Entry 6X50 (electron microscopy, 3.30 A resolution); this record covers chains I and J of the 9 polymer chains in the assembly.

# Chain I
Name: DNA-directed RNA polymerase subunit beta
Organism: Escherichia coli
Notes: EC 2.7.7.6
UniProtKB: P0A8V4 (RPOB_ECO57); residues 1-1342 here = UniProt positions 1-1342
Amino-acid sequence (1342 residues; numbered 1 to 1342; the number before each row is that of its first residue):
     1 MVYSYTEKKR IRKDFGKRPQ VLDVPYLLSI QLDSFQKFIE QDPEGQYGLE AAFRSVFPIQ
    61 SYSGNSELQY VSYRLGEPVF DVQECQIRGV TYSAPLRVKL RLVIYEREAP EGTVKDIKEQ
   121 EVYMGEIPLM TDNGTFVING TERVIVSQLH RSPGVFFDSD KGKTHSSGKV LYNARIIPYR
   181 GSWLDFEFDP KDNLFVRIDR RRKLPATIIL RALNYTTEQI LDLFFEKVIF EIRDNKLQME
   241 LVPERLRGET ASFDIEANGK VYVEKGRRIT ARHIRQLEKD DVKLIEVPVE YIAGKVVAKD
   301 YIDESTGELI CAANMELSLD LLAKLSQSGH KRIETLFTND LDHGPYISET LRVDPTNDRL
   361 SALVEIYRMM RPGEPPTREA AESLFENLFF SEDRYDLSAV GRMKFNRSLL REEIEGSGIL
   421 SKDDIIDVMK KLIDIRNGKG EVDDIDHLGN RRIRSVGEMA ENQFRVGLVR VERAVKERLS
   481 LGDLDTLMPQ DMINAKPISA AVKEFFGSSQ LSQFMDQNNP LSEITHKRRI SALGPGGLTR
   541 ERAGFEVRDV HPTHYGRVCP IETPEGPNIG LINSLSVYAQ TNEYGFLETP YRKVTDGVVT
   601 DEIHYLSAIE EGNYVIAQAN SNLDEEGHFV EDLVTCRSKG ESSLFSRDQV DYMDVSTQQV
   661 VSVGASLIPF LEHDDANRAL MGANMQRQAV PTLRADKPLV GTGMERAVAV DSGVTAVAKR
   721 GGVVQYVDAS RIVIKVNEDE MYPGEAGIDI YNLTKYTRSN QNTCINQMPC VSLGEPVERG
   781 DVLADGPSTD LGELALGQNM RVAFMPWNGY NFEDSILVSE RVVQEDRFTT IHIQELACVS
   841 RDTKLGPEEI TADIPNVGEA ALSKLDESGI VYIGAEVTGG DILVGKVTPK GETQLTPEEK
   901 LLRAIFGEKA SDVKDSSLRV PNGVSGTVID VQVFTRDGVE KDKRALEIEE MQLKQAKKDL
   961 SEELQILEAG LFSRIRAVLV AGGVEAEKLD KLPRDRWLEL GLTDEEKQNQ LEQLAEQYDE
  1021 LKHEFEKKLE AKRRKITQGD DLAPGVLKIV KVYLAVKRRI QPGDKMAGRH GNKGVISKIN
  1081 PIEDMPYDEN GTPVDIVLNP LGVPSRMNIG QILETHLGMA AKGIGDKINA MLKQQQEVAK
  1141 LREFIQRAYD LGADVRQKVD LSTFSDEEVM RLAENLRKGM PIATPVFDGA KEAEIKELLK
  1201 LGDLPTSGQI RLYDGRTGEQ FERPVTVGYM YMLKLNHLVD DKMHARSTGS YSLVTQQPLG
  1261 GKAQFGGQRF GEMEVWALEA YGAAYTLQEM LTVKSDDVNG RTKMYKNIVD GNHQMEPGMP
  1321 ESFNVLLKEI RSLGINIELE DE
Disordered / not traced: 1, 891-914, 1342
UniProt features mapped onto this chain:
  - modified residue (N6-acetyllysine): Lys-1022, Lys-1200

# Chain J
Name: DNA-directed RNA polymerase subunit beta'
Organism: Escherichia coli
Notes: EC 2.7.7.6
UniProtKB: A0A4S1NBU2 (A0A4S1NBU2_ECOLX); residues 1-1407 here = UniProt positions 1-1407
Amino-acid sequence (1407 residues; numbered 1 to 1407; the number before each row is that of its first residue):
     1 MKDLLKFLKA QTKTEEFDAI KIALASPDMI RSWSFGEVKK PETINYRTFK PERDGLFCAR
    61 IFGPVKDYEC LCGKYKRLKH RGVICEKCGV EVTQTKVRRE RMGHIELASP TAHIWFLKSL
   121 PSRIGLLLDM PLRDIERVLY FESYVVIEGG MTNLERQQIL TEEQYLDALE EFGDEFDAKM
   181 GAEAIQALLK SMDLEQECEQ LREELNETNS ETKRKKLTKR IKLLEAFVQS GNKPEWMILT
   241 VLPVLPPDLR PLVPLDGGRF ATSDLNDLYR RVINRNNRLK RLLDLAAPDI IVRNEKRMLQ
   301 EAVDALLDNG RRGRAITGSN KRPLKSLADM IKGKQGRFRQ NLLGKRVDYS GRSVITVGPY
   361 LRLHQCGLPK KMALELFKPF IYGKLELRGL ATTIKAAKKM VEREEAVVWD ILDEVIREHP
   421 VLLNRAPTLH RLGIQAFEPV LIEGKAIQLH PLVCAAYNAD FDGDQMAVHV PLTLEAQLEA
   481 RALMMSTNNI LSPANGEPII VPSQDVVLGL YYMTRDCVNA KGEGMVLTGP KEAERLYRSG
   541 LASLHARVKV RITEYEKDAN GELVAKTSLK DTTVGRAILW MIVPKGLPYS IVNQALGKKA
   601 ISKMLNTCYR ILGLKPTVIF ADQIMYTGFA YAARSGASVG IDDMVIPEKK HEIISEAEAE
   661 VAEIQEQFQS GLVTAGERYN KVIDIWAAAN DRVSKAMMDN LQTETVINRD GQEEKQVSFN
   721 SIYMMADSGA RGSAAQIRQL AGMRGLMAKP DGSIIETPIT ANFREGLNVL QYFISTHGAR
   781 KGLADTALKT ANSGYLTRRL VDVAQDLVVT EDDCGTHEGI MMTPVIEGGD VKEPLRDRVL
   841 GRVTAEDVLK PGTADILVPR NTLLHEQWCD LLEENSVDAV KVRSVVSCDT DFGVCAHCYG
   901 RDLARGHIIN KGEAIGVIAA QSIGEPGTQL TMRTFHIGGA ASRAAAESSI QVKNKGSIKL
   961 SNVKSVVNSS GKLVITSRNT ELKLIDEFGR TKESYKVPYG AVLAKGDGEQ VAGGETVANW
  1021 DPHTMPVITE VSGFVRFTDM IDGQTITRQT DELTGLSSLV VLDSAERTAG GKDLRPALKI
  1081 VDAQGNDVLI PGTDMPAQYF LPGKAIVQLE DGVQISSGDT LARIPQESGG TKDITGGLPR
  1141 VADLFEARRP KEPAILAEIS GIVSFGKETK GKRRLVITPV DGSDPYEEMI PKWRQLNVFE
  1201 GERVERGDVI SDGPEAPHDI LRLRGVHAVT RYIVNEVQDV YRLQGVKIND KHIEVIVRQM
  1261 LRKATIVNAG SSDFLEGEQV EYSRVKIANR ELEANGKVGA TYSRDLLGIT KASLATESFI
  1321 SAASFQETTR VLTEAAVAGK RDELRGLKEN VIVGRLIPAG TGYAYHQDRM RRRAAGEAPA
  1381 APQVTAEDAS ASLAELLNAG LGGSDNE
Disordered / not traced: 1-15, 934-947, 1127-1134, 1374-1407
Sequence notes: conflict Val-1384 (Met in A0A4S1NBU2)
Metal / ion sites: Zn2+ site 1: Cys-70, Cys-72, Cys-85, Cys-88; Mg2+: Asp-460, Asp-462, Asp-464 (shared with 1 residue of chain R); Zn2+ site 2: Cys-814, Cys-888, Cys-895, Cys-898

# Chain I / chain J interface
Pairs across the interface (380):
  Phe-545(I) with Asp-785(J); Leu-788(J), hydrophobic; Met-932(J), hydrophobic; Arg-933(J)
  Arg-548(I) with Arg-780(J), hydrogen bond (backbone-side chain)
  Asp-549(I) with Pro-750(J); His-777(J); Arg-780(J); Lys-781(J)
  Val-550(I) with Pro-750(J); Phe-773(J), hydrophobic; Thr-776(J); His-777(J); Arg-780(J)
  His-551(I) with Phe-773(J)
  His-554(I) with Phe-773(J)
  Tyr-555(I) with Val-769(J); Phe-773(J)
  Cys-559(I) with Arg-780(J)
  Pro-560(I) with Phe-773(J), hydrophobic; Thr-776(J); Arg-780(J), hydrogen bond (backbone-side chain)
  Ile-561(I) with Tyr-772(J), hydrophobic; Thr-776(J)
  Thr-563(I) with Arg-780(J)
  Gly-566(I) with Ala-787(J)
  Ile-569(I) with Arg-780(J); Ala-787(J), hydrophobic
  Gly-570(I) with Arg-780(J)
  Asn-573(I) with Arg-780(J), hydrogen bond
  Gln-618(I) with Asn-768(J), hydrogen bond; Leu-770(J)
  Ala-619(I) with Val-769(J), hydrophobic
  Asn-620(I) with Asn-768(J)
  Thr-635(I) with Leu-770(J)
  Arg-637(I) with Leu-770(J)
  Ser-642(I) with Thr-757(J); Leu-770(J)
  Thr-657(I) with Val-769(J)
  Val-660(I) with Val-769(J), hydrophobic; Phe-773(J), hydrophobic
  Leu-671(I) with Tyr-772(J)
  Glu-672(I) with Gly-766(J); Leu-767(J), hydrogen bond (backbone-backbone)
  His-673(I) with Phe-763(J); Arg-764(J), hydrogen bond (side chain-backbone); Glu-765(J)
  Asp-674(I) with Phe-763(J); Tyr-772(J)
  Asp-675(I) with Arg-744(J), salt bridge; Phe-763(J); Tyr-772(J), hydrogen bond (backbone-side chain)
  Ala-676(I) with Tyr-772(J); Ala-779(J), hydrophobic
  Asn-677(I) with Ala-779(J); Leu-783(J)
  Ala-679(I) with Tyr-772(J)
  Leu-680(I) with Leu-783(J), hydrophobic
  Phe-804(I) with Ser-638(J), hydrogen bond (backbone-side chain)
  Met-805(I) with Ala-633(J)
  Pro-806(I) with Asp-505(J); Ala-632(J); Ala-633(J); Ala-637(J)
  Trp-807(I) with Ala-633(J), hydrophobic
  Asn-808(I) with Pro-359(J); Phe-629(J); Ala-630(J); Ala-633(J)
  Gly-809(I) with Val-357(J); Pro-359(J); Phe-629(J)
  Tyr-810(I) with Pro-359(J); Tyr-360(J)
  Phe-812(I) with Val-357(J), hydrophobic; Pro-451(J); Phe-461(J), hydrophobic; Ser-503(J); Gln-504(J), hydrogen bond (backbone-side chain); Asp-505(J); Phe-629(J), hydrophobic
  Glu-813(I) with Asp-460(J); Phe-461(J); Gln-504(J), hydrogen bond (backbone-side chain); Arg-731(J), salt bridge
  Asp-814(I) with Asp-460(J); Asp-462(J)
  Ser-815(I) with Val-357(J); Phe-461(J)
  Arg-841(I) with Asp-256(J), hydrogen bond (side chain-backbone)
  Lys-844(I) with Phe-49(J)
  Pro-1044(I) with Arg-259(J)
  Gln-1061(I) with Lys-445(J)
  Pro-1062(I) with Ala-446(J)
  Gly-1063(I) with Val-354(J); Thr-356(J)
  Lys-1065(I) with Asp-462(J)
  Lys-1073(I) with Asp-462(J)
  Gly-1074(I) with Phe-461(J); Asp-462(J)
  Val-1075(I) with Val-354(J), hydrophobic; Ile-355(J); Phe-461(J), hydrogen bond (backbone-backbone); Gly-463(J)
  Ile-1076(I) with Thr-356(J)
  Asn-1099(I) with Gln-504(J); Asp-505(J)
  Pro-1100(I) with Ala-637(J); Val-639(J), hydrophobic; Met-725(J)
  Leu-1101(I) with Gln-504(J); Asp-505(J); Met-725(J), hydrophobic; Ala-730(J), hydrophobic; Arg-731(J)
  Val-1103(I) with Val-639(J), hydrophobic
  Pro-1104(I) with Ile-722(J), hydrophobic; Met-725(J), hydrophobic; Gln-736(J); Leu-740(J)
  Ser-1105(I) with Arg-731(J), hydrogen bond; Gln-736(J)
  Arg-1106(I) with Arg-731(J)
  Met-1107(I) with Gln-739(J); Leu-740(J), hydrophobic; Phe-763(J), hydrophobic
  Ile-1109(I) with Ile-641(J), hydrophobic; Met-644(J), hydrophobic; Leu-740(J), hydrophobic; Phe-763(J)
  Ile-1112(I) with Val-639(J), hydrophobic; Ile-641(J); Met-644(J), hydrophobic
  Leu-1113(I) with Ile-641(J), hydrophobic
  His-1116(I) with Gly-640(J); Ile-641(J), hydrogen bond (side chain-backbone)
  Phe-1187(I) with Leu-767(J); Tyr-772(J), hydrophobic
  Glu-1192(I) with Arg-764(J)
  Lys-1196(I) with Asp-642(J), salt bridge
  Ser-1207(I) with Asp-642(J)
  Gln-1209(I) with Val-639(J); Gly-640(J), hydrogen bond (side chain-backbone); Asp-643(J)
  Glu-1219(I) with Arg-634(J), salt bridge
  Phe-1221(I) with Ala-633(J)
  Glu-1222(I) with Tyr-512(J), hydrogen bond; Tyr-537(J); Ser-635(J); Gly-636(J)
  Arg-1223(I) with Tyr-512(J); Ser-635(J); Gly-636(J); Phe-719(J), hydrogen bond (side chain-backbone); Ser-721(J)
  Val-1225(I) with Gly-636(J); Ser-638(J)
  Thr-1226(I) with Ser-638(J), hydrogen bond (backbone-side chain); Val-639(J), hydrogen bond (side chain-backbone); Gly-640(J)
  Val-1239(I) with Lys-445(J)
  Asp-1240(I) with Lys-445(J), salt bridge
  Lys-1242(I) with Arg-352(J); Val-354(J); Gln-465(J)
  Met-1243(I) with Arg-352(J); Lys-371(J); Met-372(J), hydrophobic; Lys-445(J)
  His-1244(I) with Gly-351(J); Arg-352(J), hydrogen bond (backbone-backbone); Met-372(J)
  Ala-1245(I) with Ser-350(J); Gly-351(J); Met-372(J), hydrophobic; Glu-375(J)
  Arg-1246(I) with Asp-348(J), salt bridge; Tyr-349(J), hydrogen bond (backbone-backbone); Ser-350(J), hydrogen bond (backbone-backbone); Glu-375(J); Leu-376(J)
  Ser-1247(I) with Asp-348(J); Tyr-349(J), hydrogen bond (backbone-backbone); Glu-375(J); Leu-376(J); Lys-378(J)
  Thr-1248(I) with Asp-348(J); Tyr-349(J)
  Tyr-1251(I) with Asp-348(J), hydrogen bond
  Leu-1253(I) with Arg-99(J), hydrogen bond (backbone-side chain); Pro-251(J), hydrophobic
  Val-1254(I) with Arg-99(J), hydrogen bond (backbone-side chain); Asp-248(J); Leu-249(J); Arg-337(J)
  Gln-1256(I) with Arg-99(J)
  Gln-1257(I) with Asn-341(J), hydrogen bond (side chain-backbone); Lys-345(J)
  Pro-1258(I) with Arg-346(J); Asp-348(J)
  Leu-1259(I) with Arg-346(J)
  Gly-1260(I) with Arg-346(J)
  Phe-1265(I) with Glu-375(J)
  Gly-1267(I) with Arg-346(J), hydrogen bond (backbone-side chain); Val-347(J); Ser-350(J)
  Gln-1268(I) with Arg-346(J); Val-347(J), hydrogen bond (backbone-backbone); Ser-350(J), hydrogen bond (backbone-side chain); Gly-351(J); Arg-352(J), hydrogen bond; His-469(J)
  Arg-1269(I) with Arg-339(J); Gln-340(J), hydrogen bond (side chain-backbone); Gly-344(J), hydrogen bond (side chain-backbone); Lys-345(J); Arg-346(J)
  Phe-1270(I) with Gly-344(J); Lys-345(J), hydrogen bond (backbone-backbone); Val-347(J), hydrophobic; Ile-434(J), hydrophobic; His-469(J)
  Gly-1271(I) with Gly-344(J)
  Glu-1272(I) with Leu-343(J); Gly-344(J); Arg-798(J), salt bridge
  Met-1273(I) with Thr-428(J)
  Glu-1274(I) with Asn-424(J); Ala-426(J); Thr-428(J); Ile-434(J)
  Val-1275(I) with Leu-343(J)
  Trp-1276(I) with Arg-798(J); Val-801(J), hydrophobic; Val-917(J); Gln-921(J), hydrogen bond (backbone-side chain)
  Ala-1277(I) with Thr-428(J); His-430(J); Arg-431(J); Ile-434(J), hydrophobic; Gln-921(J)
  Leu-1278(I) with Met-484(J), hydrophobic
  Glu-1279(I) with Ala-914(J); Val-917(J); Leu-1347(J); Val-1351(J)
  Ala-1280(I) with Arg-431(J); Glu-913(J); Ile-918(J); Gln-921(J)
  Tyr-1281(I) with Arg-431(J), hydrogen bond (side chain-backbone); Ile-434(J), hydrogen bond (side chain-backbone); Leu-483(J); Met-484(J), hydrophobic; Asn-489(J), hydrogen bond
  Gly-1282(I) with Glu-479(J); Leu-483(J); Gly-1360(J); Thr-1361(J), hydrogen bond (backbone-backbone)
  Ala-1283(I) with Glu-479(J); Leu-483(J); Met-484(J), hydrophobic
  Ala-1284(I) with Glu-479(J), hydrogen bond (backbone-side chain); Leu-1356(J); Ile-1357(J); Thr-1361(J); Gly-1362(J)
  Tyr-1285(I) with Glu-475(J); Glu-479(J), hydrogen bond (backbone-side chain); Leu-1356(J); Thr-1361(J)
  Thr-1286(I) with Leu-422(J); Ala-476(J); Glu-479(J), hydrogen bond (backbone-side chain); Met-484(J)
  Leu-1287(I) with Ile-1357(J), hydrophobic
  Gln-1288(I) with Arg-1355(J); Leu-1356(J)
  Glu-1289(I) with Pro-471(J); Leu-472(J), hydrogen bond (side chain-backbone); Thr-473(J), hydrogen bond (side chain-backbone); Ala-476(J)
  Met-1290(I) with Val-347(J); Leu-422(J), hydrophobic; His-469(J)
  Leu-1291(I) with Lys-345(J); Val-1351(J); Gly-1354(J)
  Thr-1292(I) with Gly-1354(J)
  Lys-1294(I) with Val-347(J); Asp-348(J); Val-470(J), hydrogen bond (side chain-backbone); Pro-471(J); Leu-472(J)
  Ser-1295(I) with Lys-345(J); Arg-346(J), hydrogen bond (side chain-backbone)
  Asp-1296(I) with Asn-341(J); Lys-345(J)
  Met-1304(I) with Leu-472(J), hydrophobic; Thr-473(J)
  Tyr-1305(I) with Tyr-349(J); Pro-379(J), hydrophobic; Tyr-382(J); Ile-394(J), hydrophobic
  Ile-1308(I) with Pro-379(J), hydrophobic; Phe-380(J)
  Val-1309(I) with Pro-379(J); Gly-383(J); Glu-386(J)
  His-1313(I) with Phe-380(J); Leu-472(J); Thr-473(J); Leu-474(J); Gln-477(J)
  Met-1315(I) with Thr-473(J)
  Gly-1318(I) with Gly-1354(J)
  Met-1319(I) with Phe-17(J), hydrophobic; Val-1353(J)
  Pro-1320(I) with Val-1353(J); Gly-1354(J)
  Glu-1321(I) with Arg-99(J), salt bridge
  Ser-1322(I) with Asn-341(J), hydrogen bond (side chain-backbone); Leu-342(J); Lys-345(J)
  Phe-1323(I) with Ile-20(J), hydrophobic; Leu-342(J), hydrophobic; Ile-1352(J), hydrophobic; Val-1353(J), hydrophobic
  Val-1325(I) with Arg-99(J); Leu-249(J), hydrophobic; Arg-337(J)
  Leu-1326(I) with Phe-338(J), hydrophobic; Leu-342(J), hydrophobic
  Lys-1328(I) with Glu-100(J); Leu-245(J); Leu-249(J)
  Glu-1329(I) with Leu-245(J); Met-330(J); Arg-337(J), salt bridge
  Ile-1330(I) with Ile-331(J), hydrophobic; Leu-1332(J), hydrophobic
  Arg-1331(I) with Trp-33(J); Met-102(J); Pro-243(J)
  Ser-1332(I) with Pro-243(J); Val-244(J); Leu-245(J), hydrogen bond (side chain-backbone); Leu-327(J)
  Leu-1333(I) with His-113(J); Trp-115(J); Pro-243(J); Leu-327(J), hydrophobic
  Gly-1334(I) with Leu-24(J); Ala-25(J), hydrogen bond (backbone-backbone); His-113(J), hydrogen bond (backbone-side chain)
  Ile-1335(I) with Ile-22(J), hydrophobic; Ala-23(J); Ala-25(J); Phe-116(J), hydrophobic; Ala-1336(J), hydrophobic
  Asn-1336(I) with Lys-21(J); Ile-22(J); Ala-23(J), hydrogen bond (backbone-backbone); Leu-24(J); Ala-25(J); Met-29(J), hydrogen bond; Trp-33(J)
  Ile-1337(I) with Ile-20(J), hydrophobic; Lys-21(J)
  Glu-1338(I) with Ile-20(J); Lys-21(J), hydrogen bond (backbone-backbone)
  Leu-1339(I) with Ala-19(J); Ile-20(J), hydrophobic
  Glu-1340(I) with Phe-17(J); Ala-19(J), hydrogen bond (backbone-backbone); Lys-21(J); Arg-1341(J), salt bridge
  Asp-1341(I) with Glu-16(J); Phe-17(J); Asp-18(J)
Other interface residues (no listed pair), chain I (163 interface residues in all): Ala-543, Pro-552, Glu-565, Cys-636, Leu-644, Asn-811, Ser-1077, Thr-1217, Pro-1224, Gly-1249, Thr-1255
Other interface residues (no listed pair), chain J (191 interface residues in all): Arg-47, Pro-246, Val-253, Gly-257, Tyr-269, Leu-307, Ser-353, Pro-369, Leu-432, Gln-435, Cys-454, Ala-467, Leu-508, Arg-538, Glu-658, Asn-720, Met-724, Gly-732, Ile-755, Ile-774, Ser-775, Ala-784, Gly-794, Thr-797, Asp-802, Arg-905

# Overview
163 residues of chain I face 191 of chain J across their interface; the contacts include 54 hydrogen bonds and
10 salt bridges. Among the polar pairs are Asp-675(I)/Arg-744(J), Glu-813(I)/Arg-731(J) and
Lys-1196(I)/Asp-642(J). Cys-70(J), Cys-72(J), Cys-85(J) and Cys-88(J) form the Zn2+ site 1.
Here chain I is DNA-directed RNA polymerase subunit beta and chain J is DNA-directed RNA polymerase subunit
beta', both from Escherichia coli. Entry 6X50 (Mfd-bound E.coli RNA polymerase elongation complex - V state)
was determined by electron microscopy together with 6X26, 6X2F, 6X2N, 6X43, 6X4W and 6X4Y from the same study.
